2WWV - chains A and D of the 4 polymer chains in the assembly; structure by solution NMR.

== Chain A ==
Protein: N\,n'-diacetylchitobiose-specific phosphotransferase enzyme iia component
Source organism: Escherichia coli
Notes: EC 2.7.1.-
UniProtKB: P69791 (PTQA_ECOLI); residues 1-103 here correspond to UniProt positions 14-116 (UniProt number = residue number + 13)
Chain sequence (103 residues; each row starts with the number of its first residue):
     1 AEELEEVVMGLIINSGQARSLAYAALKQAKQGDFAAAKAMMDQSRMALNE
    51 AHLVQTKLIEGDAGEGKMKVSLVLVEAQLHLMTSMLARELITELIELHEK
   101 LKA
Construct notes: engineered mutation Glu76 (His89 in P69791), Leu79 (Asp92 in P69791)

== Chain D ==
Protein: N\,n'-diacetylchitobiose-specific phosphotransferase enzyme iib component
Source organism: Escherichia coli K-12
Notes: EC 2.7.1.69
UniProtKB: P69795 (PTQB_ECOLI); numbering as in UniProt (aligned over 3-105)
Chain sequence (103 residues; row label = number of the first residue in the row):
     3 KKHIYLFSSAGMSTSLLVSKMRAQAEKYEVPVIIEAFPETLAGEKGQNAD
    53 VVLLGPQIAYMLPEIQRLLPNKPVEVIDSLLYGKVDGLGVLKAAVAAIKK
   103 AAA
Construct notes: engineered mutation Ser10 (Cys in P69795)

== Chain A / chain D interface ==
Residue-residue contacts (13; chain A residue first):
  Glu5(A) - Ser15(D)
  Glu6(A) - Gln59(D)
  Met9(A) - Ser10(D)
  Met9(A) - Ala12(D)
  Met9(A) - Ser15(D)
  Met9(A) - Gln59(D)
  Met9(A) - Tyr84(D)
  Gly10(A) - Gln59(D)
  Ile12(A) - Ser11(D)
  Ile13(A) - Ser11(D)
  Ile13(A) - Gln59(D)
  Ile13(A) - Ile60(D)
  Gln17(A) - Tyr62(D)
Other interface residues (no listed pair), chain A (9 interface residues in all): Glu76, His80
Other interface residues (no listed pair), chain D (11 interface residues in all): Met14, Thr16, Leu18

== In short ==
9 residues of chain A and 11 residues of chain D are in contact.
Here chain A is N\,n'-diacetylchitobiose-specific phosphotransferase enzyme iia component (Escherichia coli)
and chain D is N\,n'-diacetylchitobiose-specific phosphotransferase enzyme iib component (Escherichia coli
K-12). Entry 2WWV (NMR structure of the IIAchitobiose-IIBchitobiose complex of the N,N'- diacetylchitoboise
brance of the E. coli phosphotransferase ...) was determined by solution NMR (same publication as 2WY2).
